Entry 8YT8 (electron microscopy, 3.50 A resolution); this record covers chains A and G of the 9 polymer chains in the assembly.

[Chain A]
Protein: Alpha-sarcoglycan
Source organism: Mus musculus
Reference sequence: P82350 (SGCA_MOUSE); numbering as in UniProt (aligned over 24-314)
Amino-acid sequence (291 residues; each row starts with the number of its first residue):
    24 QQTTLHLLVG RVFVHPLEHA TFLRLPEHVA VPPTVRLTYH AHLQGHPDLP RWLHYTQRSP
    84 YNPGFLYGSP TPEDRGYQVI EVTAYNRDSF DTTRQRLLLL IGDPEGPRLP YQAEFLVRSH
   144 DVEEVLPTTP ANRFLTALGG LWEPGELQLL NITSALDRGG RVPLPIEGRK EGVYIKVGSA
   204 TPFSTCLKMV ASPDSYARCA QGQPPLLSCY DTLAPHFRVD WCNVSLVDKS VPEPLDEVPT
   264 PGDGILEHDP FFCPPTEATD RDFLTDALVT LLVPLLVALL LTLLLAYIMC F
Disulfides: Cys-209/Cys-232, Cys-222/Cys-245
Covalently attached groups: glycan linked to Asn-174; N-acetylglucosamine (NAG) linked to Asn-246, Thr-263, Thr-279
Curated features (UniProtKB/Swiss-Prot):
  - glycosylation (N-linked (GlcNAc...) asparagine): Asn-174, Asn-246
From the paper describing this entry:
  - disease-associated variants - R34C, R34H, R81C, G91R, G91S: decreased stability (proposed by the authors, not directly observed)

[Chain G]
Protein: Gamma-sarcoglycan
Source organism: Mus musculus
Reference sequence: P82348 (SGCG_MOUSE); numbering as in UniProt (aligned over 27-291)
Amino-acid sequence (265 residues; numbered 27 to 291; the number before each row is that of its first residue):
    27 GIYGWRKRCL YLFVLLLLAI LVVNLALTIW ILKVMWFSPI GMGHLHVTAD GLRLEGESEF
    87 LFPLYAKEIR SRVDSSLLLQ STQNVTVSAR NSEGEVTGRV KVGAQMVEVQ SQHFQINSED
   147 GKPLFSAEEQ DVVVGTGRLR VTGPEGALFE HSVETPLVRA DPFQDLRLES PTRSLSMDAP
   207 RGVHVKANAG KLEALSQMDI ILQSSEGVLV LDAETVGLTK LKQGTQGPAG SSNGFYEICA
   267 CPDGKLYLSM AGEVTTCEEH SHVCL
Disulfides: Cys-265/Cys-283, Cys-267/Cys-290
Covalently attached groups: N-acetylglucosamine (NAG) linked to Asn-110
Metal / ion sites: Ca2+: Thr-198 (shared with 1 residue of chain B; 3 residues of chain O)
Residues lining bound ligands: phosphatidyl serine (P5S; O-[(R)-{[(2R)-2,3-bis(octadecanoyloxy)propyl]oxy}(hydroxy)phosphoryl]-L-serine): Trp-31, Arg-32, Cys-35, Phe-39
Curated features (UniProtKB/Swiss-Prot):
  - glycosylation: Asn-110 (N-linked (GlcNAc...) asparagine)
From the paper describing this entry:
  - post-translational modification sites: Asn-110
  - disease-associated variants - C283Y: decreased stability (proposed by the authors, not directly observed)

[How chain A and chain G interact]
Contacting residue pairs (22; chain A residue first):
  Asp-71(A) with His-177(G), salt bridge; Ser-178(G), hydrogen bond
  Tyr-108(A) with Asp-204(G), hydrogen bond; Pro-206(G), hydrophobic
  Arg-110(A) with Asp-204(G), salt bridge
  Phe-113(A) with Pro-206(G)
  Thr-115(A) with Pro-206(G)
  Gly-267(A) with Val-122(G)
  Ile-268(A) with Glu-121(G); Val-122(G)
  Leu-269(A) with Val-122(G); Thr-123(G); Arg-125(G); Gln-136(G)
  Glu-270(A) with Glu-121(G); Val-122(G)
  His-271(A) with Glu-121(G), salt bridge
  Asp-272(A) with Arg-116(G), salt bridge
  Phe-275(A) with Tyr-91(G), hydrophobic
  Cys-276(A) with Tyr-91(G), hydrogen bond (backbone-side chain)
  Pro-277(A) with Tyr-91(G), hydrophobic
  Pro-278(A) with Tyr-91(G)
Other interface residues (no listed pair), chain A (18 interface residues in all): Pro-70, Arg-74, Phe-274
Other interface residues (no listed pair), chain G (14 interface residues in all): Gly-124, Glu-176, Glu-180

[In short]
18 residues of chain A and 14 residues of chain G are in contact; the contacts include 3 hydrogen bonds and 4
salt bridges. Polar contacts include Asp-71(A)/His-177(G), Arg-110(A)/Asp-204(G) and His-271(A)/Glu-121(G).
The paper reports that R34C, R34H and R81C of chain A, among others, reduce stability; a modification site at
Asn-110(G); 6 substitutions were tested in all.
Here chain A is Alpha-sarcoglycan and chain G is Gamma-sarcoglycan, both from Mus musculus. Entry 8YT8
(Cryo-EM structure of the dystrophin glycoprotein complex) was determined by electron microscopy.
